PDB entry 8ASJ | electron microscopy, 3.75 A resolution | chains E and G of the 8 polymer chains in the assembly

== Chain E ==
Protein: Ubiquinol-cytochrome c reductase iron-sulfur subunit
From: Cereibacter sphaeroides 2.4.1
Notes: EC 7.1.1.8
UniProtKB: Q3IY09 (Q3IY09_CERS4); residue numbers follow UniProt; this construct covers 1-187
Chain sequence (187 residues; each row starts with the number of its first residue):
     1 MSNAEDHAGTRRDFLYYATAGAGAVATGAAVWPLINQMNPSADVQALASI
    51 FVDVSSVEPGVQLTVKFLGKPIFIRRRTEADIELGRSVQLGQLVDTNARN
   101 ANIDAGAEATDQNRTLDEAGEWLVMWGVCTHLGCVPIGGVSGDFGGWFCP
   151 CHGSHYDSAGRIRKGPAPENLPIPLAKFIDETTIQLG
Not modelled in the structure: 1-6
Cystine bridges: Cys-134/Cys-151
Bound ions: 2Fe-2S cluster Fe: Cys-129, His-131, Cys-149, His-152
Ligand contacts: 2Fe-2S cluster (FES): Cys-129, Thr-130, His-131, Leu-132, Gly-133, Cys-134, Cys-149, His-152, Ser-154, Tyr-156

== Chain G ==
Protein: Cytochrome c1
From: Cereibacter sphaeroides 2.4.1
UniProtKB: Q3IY11 (Q3IY11_CERS4); numbering as in UniProt (aligned over 1-285)
Chain sequence (285 residues; each row starts with the number of its first residue):
     1 MIRKLTLTAATALALSGGAAMAAGGGHVEDVPFSFEGPFGTFDQHQLQRG
    51 LQVYTEVCAACHGMKFVPIRSLSEPGGPELPEDQVRAYATQFTVTDEETG
   101 EDREGKPTDHFPHSALENAPDLSLMAKARAGFHGPMGTGISQLFNGIGGP
   151 EYIYSVLTGFPEEPPKCAEGHEPDGFYYNRAFQNGSVPDTCKDANGVKTT
   201 AGSWIAMPPPLMDDLVEYADGHDASVHAMAEDVSAFLMWAAEPKLMARKQ
   251 AGFTAVMFLTVLSVLLYLTNKRLWAGVKGKKKTNV
Not modelled in the structure: 1-24, 279-285
Covalent attachments: heme c (HEC) linked to Cys-58
Bound ions: heme c Fe: His-62, Met-207
Ligand contacts: heme c (HEC): Val-57, Cys-61, His-62, Leu-116, Asn-118, Ala-119, Pro-120, Leu-122, Met-125, Arg-129, Tyr-152, Ile-153, Val-156, Leu-157, Phe-182, Asn-184, Ile-205, Ala-206, Met-207, Pro-208, Pro-210, Leu-237

== How chain E and chain G interact ==
Residue-residue contacts (14; chain E residue first):
  Arg-12(E) / Arg-272(G)  hydrogen bond (side chain-backbone)
  Leu-15(E) / Thr-269(G)
  Ala-18(E) / Leu-265(G)
  Thr-19(E) / Leu-265(G)
  Thr-19(E) / Thr-269(G)
  Ala-22(E) / Leu-265(G)  hydrophobic
  Gly-23(E) / Leu-262(G)
  Ala-29(E) / Phe-258(G)  hydrophobic
  Ala-42(E) / Arg-70(G)
  Gln-45(E) / Arg-70(G)
  Gln-45(E) / Thr-108(G)
  Ser-49(E) / Arg-86(G)  hydrogen bond
  Phe-51(E) / Arg-86(G)
  Lys-66(E) / Glu-98(G)  salt bridge
Other interface residues (no listed pair), chain E (14 interface residues in all): Thr-10, Tyr-16
Other interface residues (no listed pair), chain G (12 interface residues in all): Val-261, Leu-268, Leu-273

== Overview ==
Chain E and chain G form an interface of 14 and 12 residues respectively, with 2 hydrogen bonds and 1 salt
bridge. Polar pairs include Lys-66(E)/Glu-98(G), Arg-12(E)/Arg-272(G) and Ser-49(E)/Arg-86(G). Bound to chain
E: 2Fe-2S cluster. Covalently linked heme c: at Cys-58(G).
Here chain E is Ubiquinol-cytochrome c reductase iron-sulfur subunit and chain G is Cytochrome c1, both from
Cereibacter sphaeroides 2.4.1. Entry 8ASJ (Four subunit cytochrome b-c1 complex from Rhodobacter sphaeroides
in native nanodiscs - focussed refinement in the ...) was determined by electron microscopy (same publication
as 8ASI).
